PDB entry 4RI8 | X-ray diffraction, 2.90 A resolution | chains A and G of the 4 polymer chains in the assembly

[Chain A]
Name: Fanconi-associated nuclease 1
Organism: Homo sapiens
Notes: EC 3.1.21.-, 3.1.4.1
Reference sequence: Q9Y2M0 (FAN1_HUMAN); numbering as in UniProt; present here: 370-509, 519-1017
Chain sequence (651 residues; numbered 358 to 1017; 9 numbers in that range are skipped by the numbering (no residue carries them; nothing is unmodelled there); the number before each row is that of its first residue):
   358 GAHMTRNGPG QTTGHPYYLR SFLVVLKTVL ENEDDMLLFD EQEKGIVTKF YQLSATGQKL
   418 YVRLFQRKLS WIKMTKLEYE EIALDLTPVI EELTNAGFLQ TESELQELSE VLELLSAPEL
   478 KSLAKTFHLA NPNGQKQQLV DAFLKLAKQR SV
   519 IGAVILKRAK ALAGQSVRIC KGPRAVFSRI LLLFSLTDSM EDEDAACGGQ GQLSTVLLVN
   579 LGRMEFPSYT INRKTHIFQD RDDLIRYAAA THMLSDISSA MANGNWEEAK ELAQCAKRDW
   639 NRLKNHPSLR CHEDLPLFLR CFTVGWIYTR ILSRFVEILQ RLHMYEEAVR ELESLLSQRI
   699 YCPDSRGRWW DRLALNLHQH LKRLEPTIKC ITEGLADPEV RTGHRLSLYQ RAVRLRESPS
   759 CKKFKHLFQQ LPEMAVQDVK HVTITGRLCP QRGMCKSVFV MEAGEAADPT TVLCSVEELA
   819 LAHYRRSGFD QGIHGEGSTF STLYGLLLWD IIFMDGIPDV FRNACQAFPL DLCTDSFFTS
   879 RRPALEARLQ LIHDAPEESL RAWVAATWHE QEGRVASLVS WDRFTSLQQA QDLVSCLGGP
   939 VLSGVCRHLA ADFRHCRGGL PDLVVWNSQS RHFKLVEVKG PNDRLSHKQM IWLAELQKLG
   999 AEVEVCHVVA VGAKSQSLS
Disordered / not traced: 358-369, 788-793, 800-809, 1010-1017
Sequence notes: expression tag (358-369); engineered mutation Ala-487 (Val in Q9Y2M0)
Ion coordination: Ca2+: Glu-815, Asp-960, Glu-975, Val-976 (shared with 1 residue of chain F)
UniProt features mapped onto this chain:
  - binding site (Mn(2+)): Glu-834, Asp-960, Glu-975, Val-976
  - natural variant: Cys-871 (C871R: In KMIN), Gln-929 (Q929P: In KMIN), Gly-937 (G937D: In KMIN), Asp-960 (D960N: In KMIN)
  - mutagenesis: Leu-477 (L477P: Still localized to sites of DNA damage but the strength of the signal is diminished), Arg-706 (R706A: Strongly reduced affinity for sites that have a 5'-terminal phosphate anchor at a flap of 1 nucleotide; when associated with A-952), Gln-864 (Q864A: Loss of nuclease activity; when associated with A-960; A-975 and A-977), Arg-952 (R952A: Strongly reduced affinity for sites that have a 5'-terminal phosphate anchor at a flap of 1 nucleotide; when associated with A-706), Asp-960 (D960A: Loss of nuclease activity. Loss of nuclease activity; when associated with A-864; A-975 and A-977), Glu-975 (E975A: Loss of nuclease activity; when associated with A-864; A-960 and A-977), Lys-977 (K977A: Loss of nuclease activity; when associated with A-864; A-960 and A-975), Asp-981 to Arg-982 (Loss of nuclease activity)
Reported in the primary citation:
  - binding site for the 14-nt DNA strand: Tyr-374, Val-577, Arg-581
  - binding site for the 8-nt DNA strand: Arg-706, His-742, Arg-952, Lys-986
  - mutagenesis - R706A/R952A (210 nM Kd): decreased binding to 5'pT1/3'T8

[Chain G]
Molecule: 19-nt DNA strand
Sequence (19 nucleotides; each row starts with the number of its first residue):
     1 AACACGCCTA GACTCCTCA

[Interface between chain A and chain G]
Pairs across the interface (23):
  Lys-433(A) / DC15(G)  hydrogen bond to the phosphate
  Lys-433(A) / DC16(G)  salt bridge to the phosphate
  Ser-473(A) / DT17(G)  phosphate contact
  Ala-474(A) / DT17(G)  hydrogen bond to the phosphate
  Pro-475(A) / DT17(G)  phosphate contact
  Gln-492(A) / DC18(G)  phosphate contact
  Gln-492(A) / DA19(G)  phosphate contact
  Lys-493(A) / DT17(G)  salt bridge to the phosphate
  Lys-493(A) / DC18(G)  hydrogen bond to the phosphate
  Thr-573(A) / DA10(G)  hydrogen bond to the base
  Arg-679(A) / DG6(G)  salt bridge to the phosphate
  Arg-679(A) / DC7(G)  salt bridge to the phosphate
  His-681(A) / DG6(G)  salt bridge to the phosphate
  Arg-710(A) / DC5(G)  salt bridge to the phosphate
  Leu-713(A) / DA4(G)  phosphate contact
  Leu-713(A) / DC5(G)  phosphate contact
  Gln-717(A) / DA4(G)  phosphate contact
  His-718(A) / DA4(G)  phosphate contact
  His-718(A) / DC5(G)  salt bridge to the phosphate
  Arg-749(A) / DA4(G)  salt bridge to the phosphate
  Arg-752(A) / DC3(G)  salt bridge to the phosphate
  Arg-752(A) / DA4(G)  salt bridge to the phosphate
  Arg-982(A) / DC3(G)  base contact
Interface residues without a listed pair, chain A (18 interface residues in all): Gln-494, His-716
Interface residues without a listed pair, chain G (12 interface residues in all): DA2

[Overview]
Chain A and chain G form an interface of 18 and 12 residues respectively; the contacts include 4 hydrogen
bonds and 10 salt bridges. Polar contacts include Thr-573(A)/DA10(G), Lys-433(A)/DC15(G) and
Ala-474(A)/DT17(G). From the paper: a binding site for the 8-nt DNA strand at Arg-706(A), His-742(A) and
Arg-952(A) among others; R706A/R952A of chain A reduce binding to 5'pT1/3'T8.
Chain A is Fanconi-associated nuclease 1 (Homo sapiens) and chain G is a 19-nt DNA strand; the structure, FAN1
Nuclease bound to 5' phosphorylated p(dG)/3'(dT-dT-dT-dT) double flap DNA, was determined by X-ray diffraction
(same publication as 4RI9, 4RIA, 4RIB, 4RIC and 4RID).
